PDB entry 1R1Y | X-ray diffraction, 1.80 A resolution | chains A and D of the 4 polymer chains in the assembly

# Chain A
Protein: Hemoglobin alpha chain
From: Homo sapiens
Notes: engineered mutation(s): D94A
UniProtKB: P69905 (HBA_HUMAN); residues 1-141 here = UniProt positions 1-141
Amino-acid sequence (141 residues; row label = number of the first residue in the row):
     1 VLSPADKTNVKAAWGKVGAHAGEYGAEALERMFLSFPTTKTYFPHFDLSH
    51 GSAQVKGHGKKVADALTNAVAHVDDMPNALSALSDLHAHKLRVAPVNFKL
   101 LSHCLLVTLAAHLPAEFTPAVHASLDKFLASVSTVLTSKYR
Differences from the reference sequence: variant Ala-94 (Asp in P69905)
Curated features (UniProtKB/Swiss-Prot):
  - site: Lys-61 (Not glycated)
  - natural variant: Asp-6 (A6D: In J-Toronto; this construct carries the variant), Ala-13 (A13D: In J-Paris 1/J-Aljezur), Glu-27 (A27E: In Shenyang; this construct carries the variant), Lys-61 (K61N: In Zambia; deletion: In Clinic), Asp-64 (A64D: In Pontoise; this construct carries the variant), Asp-75 (D75A: In Lille; D75G: In Chapel Hill; D75N: In G-Pest), Ala-111 (A111D: In Petah Tikva)
Metal / ion sites: heme Fe near His-87 (its only coordinating residue here)
Small-molecule neighbours: heme (HEM): Met-32, Thr-39, Tyr-42, Phe-43, Phe-46, His-58, Lys-61, Val-62, Ala-65, Leu-66, Leu-83, Leu-86, His-87, Leu-91, Val-93, Asn-97, Phe-98, Leu-101, Leu-105, Val-132, Leu-136

# Chain D
Protein: Hemoglobin beta chain
From: Homo sapiens
UniProtKB: P68871 (HBB_HUMAN); residues 1-146 here = UniProt positions 1-146
Amino-acid sequence (146 residues; numbered 1 to 146; the number before each row is that of its first residue):
     1 VHLTPEEKSAVTALWGKVNVDEVGGEALGRLLVVYPWTQRFFESFGDLST
    51 PDAVMGNPKVKAHGKKVLGAFSDGLAHLDNLKGTFATLSELHCDKLHVDP
   101 ENFRLLGNVLVCVLAHHFGKEFTPPVQAAYQKVVAGVANALAHKYH
Curated features (UniProtKB/Swiss-Prot):
  - natural variant: Leu-3 (H3L: In Graz; this construct carries the variant), Glu-7 (E7A: In G-Makassar; E7K: In Hb C; E7Q: In Machida; E7V: In SKCA), Lys-8 (E8K: In G-Siriraj; this construct carries the variant), Val-11 (A11V: In Iraq-Halabja; this construct carries the variant), Gly-16 (W16G: In Randwick; this construct carries the variant), Val-23 (E23V: In D-Granada; this construct carries the variant), Gly-24 (V24G: In Miyashiro; this construct carries the variant), Gly-25 (G25D: In Moscva; G25R: In Riverdale-Bronx; G25V: In Savannah), Leu-32 (L32P: In Yokohama), Val-33 (L33V: In Muscat; this construct carries the variant), Arg-40 (Q40R: In Tianshui; this construct carries the variant), Phe-42 (F42Y: In Mequon; deletion: In Bruxelles), 11 further natural variant entries in UniProt
Metal / ion sites: heme Fe near His-92 (its only coordinating residue here)
Small-molecule neighbours: heme (HEM): Leu-31, Thr-38, Phe-41, Phe-42, Phe-45, His-63, Lys-66, Val-67, Ala-70, Phe-71, Phe-85, Leu-88, Leu-91, His-92, Leu-96, Val-98, Asn-102, Phe-103, Leu-106, Val-137, Leu-141

# How chain A and chain D interact
Pairs across the interface - 25 pairs, chain A then chain D:
  Pro-37(A) with His-146(D)
  Thr-38(A) with Pro-100(D)
  Lys-40(A) with His-146(D), hydrogen bond (side chain-backbone)
  Thr-41(A) with Arg-40(D); His-97(D); Val-98(D); Asp-99(D); Tyr-145(D)
  Tyr-42(A) with Arg-40(D); Asp-99(D), hydrogen bond
  Pro-44(A) with His-97(D)
  Leu-91(A) with Arg-40(D)
  Arg-92(A) with Trp-37(D); Arg-40(D); Glu-43(D), salt bridge
  Ala-94(A) with Trp-37(D); Asp-99(D)
  Pro-95(A) with Trp-37(D)
  Val-96(A) with Glu-101(D)
  Asn-97(A) with Asp-99(D), hydrogen bond
  Tyr-140(A) with Pro-36(D); Trp-37(D), hydrophobic
  Arg-141(A) with Val-34(D), hydrogen bond (side chain-backbone); Tyr-35(D); Pro-36(D)
Also at the interface, not in a pair above, chain D (14 interface residues in all): Gln-39

# Overview
Chain A and chain D each contribute 14 residues to their interface, with 4 hydrogen bonds and 1 salt bridge.
Polar pairs include Arg-92(A)/Glu-43(D), Lys-40(A)/His-146(D) and Tyr-42(A)/Asp-99(D). Chain A binds heme.
Ligands of chain D: heme.
Chain A is Hemoglobin alpha chain and chain D is Hemoglobin beta chain, both from Homo sapiens; the structure,
Crystal structure of deoxy-human hemoglobin Bassett at 1.8 angstrom, was determined by X-ray diffraction
together with 1R1X from the same study.
